PDB entry 4Y7N | X-ray diffraction, 3.30 A resolution | chains A and E of the 13 polymer chains in the assembly

# Chain A
Molecule: DNA-directed RNA polymerase II subunit RPB1
Source organism: Saccharomyces cerevisiae (strain ATCC 204508 / S288c)
Notes: EC 2.7.7.6
UniProt: P04050 (RPB1_YEAST); residues 1-1733 here = UniProt positions 1-1733
Chain sequence (1733 residues; row label = number of the first residue in the row):
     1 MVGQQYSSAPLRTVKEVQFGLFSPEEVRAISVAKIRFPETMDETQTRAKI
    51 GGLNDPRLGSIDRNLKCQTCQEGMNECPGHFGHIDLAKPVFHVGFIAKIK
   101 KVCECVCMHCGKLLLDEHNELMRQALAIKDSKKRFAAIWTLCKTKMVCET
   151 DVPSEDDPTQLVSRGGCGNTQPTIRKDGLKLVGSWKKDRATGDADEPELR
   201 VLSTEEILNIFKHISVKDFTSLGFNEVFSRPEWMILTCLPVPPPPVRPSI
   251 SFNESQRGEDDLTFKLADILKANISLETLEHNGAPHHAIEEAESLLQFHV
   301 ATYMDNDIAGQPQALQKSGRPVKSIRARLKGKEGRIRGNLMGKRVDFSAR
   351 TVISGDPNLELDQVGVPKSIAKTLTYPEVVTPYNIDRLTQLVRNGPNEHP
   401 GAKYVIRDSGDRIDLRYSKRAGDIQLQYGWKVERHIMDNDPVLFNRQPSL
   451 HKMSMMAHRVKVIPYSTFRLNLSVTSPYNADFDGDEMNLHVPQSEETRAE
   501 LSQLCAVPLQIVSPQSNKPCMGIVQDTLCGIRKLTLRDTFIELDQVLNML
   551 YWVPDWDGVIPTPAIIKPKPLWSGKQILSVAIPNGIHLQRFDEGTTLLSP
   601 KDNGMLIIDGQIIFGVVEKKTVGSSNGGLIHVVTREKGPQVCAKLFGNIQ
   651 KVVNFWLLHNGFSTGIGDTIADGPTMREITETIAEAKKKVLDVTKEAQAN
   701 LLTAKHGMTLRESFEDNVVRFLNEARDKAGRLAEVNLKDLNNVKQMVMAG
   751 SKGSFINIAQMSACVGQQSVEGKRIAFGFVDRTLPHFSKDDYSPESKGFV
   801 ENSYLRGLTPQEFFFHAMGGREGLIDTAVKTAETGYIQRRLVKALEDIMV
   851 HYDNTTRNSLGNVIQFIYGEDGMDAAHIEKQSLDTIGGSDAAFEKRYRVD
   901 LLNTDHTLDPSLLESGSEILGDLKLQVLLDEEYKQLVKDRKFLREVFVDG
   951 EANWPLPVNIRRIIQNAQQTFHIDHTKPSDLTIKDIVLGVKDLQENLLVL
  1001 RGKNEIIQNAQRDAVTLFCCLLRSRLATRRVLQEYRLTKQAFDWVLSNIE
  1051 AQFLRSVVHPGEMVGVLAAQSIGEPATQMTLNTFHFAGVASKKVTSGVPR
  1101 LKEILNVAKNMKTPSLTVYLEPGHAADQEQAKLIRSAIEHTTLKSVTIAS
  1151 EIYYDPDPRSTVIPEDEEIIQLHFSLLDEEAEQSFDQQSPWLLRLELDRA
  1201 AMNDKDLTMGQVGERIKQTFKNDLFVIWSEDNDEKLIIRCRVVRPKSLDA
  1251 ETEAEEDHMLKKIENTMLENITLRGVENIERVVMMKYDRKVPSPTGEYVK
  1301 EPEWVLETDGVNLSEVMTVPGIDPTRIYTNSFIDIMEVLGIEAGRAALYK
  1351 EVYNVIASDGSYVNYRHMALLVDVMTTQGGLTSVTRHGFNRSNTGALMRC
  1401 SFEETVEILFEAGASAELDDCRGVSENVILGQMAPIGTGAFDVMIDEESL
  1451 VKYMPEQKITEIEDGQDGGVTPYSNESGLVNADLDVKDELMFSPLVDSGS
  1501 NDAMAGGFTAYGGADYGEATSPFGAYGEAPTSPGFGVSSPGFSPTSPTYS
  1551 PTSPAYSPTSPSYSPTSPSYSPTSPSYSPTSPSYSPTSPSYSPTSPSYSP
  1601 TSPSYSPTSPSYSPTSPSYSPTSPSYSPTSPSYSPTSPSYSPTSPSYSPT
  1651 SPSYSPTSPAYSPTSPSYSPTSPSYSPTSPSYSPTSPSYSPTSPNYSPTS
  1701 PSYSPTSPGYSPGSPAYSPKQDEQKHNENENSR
Not modelled in the structure: 1-2, 149-150, 155-160, 187-198, 1082-1091, 1177-1186, 1244-1253, 1446-1733
Swiss-Prot annotation at these positions:
  - region: P248 to D260 (Lid loop), N306 to K323 (Rudder loop), P810 to E822 (Bridging helix)
  - binding site (Zn(2+)): C67, C70, C77, H80, C107, C110, C148, C167
  - binding site (Mg(2+)): D481, D483, D485
  - modified residue: T1471 (Phosphothreonine)
  - cross-link (Glycyl lysine isopeptide (Lys-Gly)): K695 (interchain with G-Cter in ubiquitin), K1246 (interchain with G-Cter in ubiquitin), K1350 (interchain with G-Cter in ubiquitin)
  - natural variant: S1653 to P1659 (deletion: In strain: A364A)
  - mutagenesis: K1246 (K1246R: Impairs ubiquitination during transcription stress)
Ion coordination: Zn2+ site 1: C67, Q68, C70, C77, H80; Zn2+ site 2: C107, C110, C148, C167; Mg2+: D481, D483, D485 (shared with 1 residue of chain R)
Residues lining bound ligands: phosphomethylphosphonic acid guanylate ester (G2P): R446, Q447, P448, N479, D481, D483, T831

# Chain E
Molecule: DNA-directed RNA polymerases I, II, and III subunit RPABC1
Source organism: Saccharomyces cerevisiae (strain ATCC 204508 / S288c)
UniProt: P20434 (RPAB1_YEAST); numbering as in UniProt (aligned over 1-215)
Chain sequence (215 residues; numbered 1 to 215; the number before each row is that of its first residue):
     1 MDQENERNISRLWRAFRTVKEMVKDRGYFITQEEVELPLEDFKAKYCDSM
    51 GRPQRKMMSFQANPTEESISKFPDMGSLWVEFCDEPSVGVKTMKTFVIHI
   101 QEKNFQTGIFVYQNNITPSAMKLVPSIPPATIETFNEAALVVNITHHELV
   151 PKHIRLSSDEKRELLKRYRLKESQLPRIQRADPVALYLGLKRGEVVKIIR
   201 KSETSGRYASYRICM
Not modelled in the structure: 1

# How chain A and chain E interact
Residue-residue contacts - 89 pairs, chain A then chain E:
  T855(A) with Y168(E)
  R857(A) with Y168(E), hydrogen bond (side chain-backbone); L170(E)
  L860(A) with Q174(E), hydrogen bond (backbone-side chain)
  G861(A) with Q174(E), hydrogen bond (backbone-side chain)
  N862(A) with S173(E); Q174(E)
  V863(A) with L170(E), hydrophobic; Q174(E), hydrogen bond (backbone-backbone); P176(E)
  Q865(A) with Y208(E)
  F866(A) with Y168(E), hydrophobic; L175(E), hydrophobic; Y208(E), hydrogen bond (backbone-side chain); A209(E); S210(E); Y211(E)
  G869(A) with T204(E), hydrogen bond (backbone-side chain)
  E870(A) with R200(E), salt bridge; S202(E), hydrogen bond; T204(E); S205(E), hydrogen bond (backbone-side chain); Y208(E)
  D871(A) with T204(E); S205(E)
  F942(A) with K201(E); G206(E); R207(E)
  V946(A) with K201(E); S202(E)
  F947(A) with E203(E)
  W954(A) with E203(E)
  N1004(A) with R167(E)
  I1006(A) with E163(E); R167(E)
  A1010(A) with Y168(E)
  D1013(A) with S205(E); R207(E)
  A1014(A) with S205(E)
  T1016(A) with S205(E)
  L1017(A) with E203(E); T204(E); S205(E), hydrogen bond (backbone-backbone); G206(E)
  M1317(A) with V142(E)
  T1318(A) with R11(E), hydrogen bond; R14(E), hydrogen bond (backbone-side chain); A138(E); V142(E)
  V1319(A) with R14(E)
  P1320(A) with R14(E)
  P1324(A) with V142(E), hydrophobic; H147(E)
  T1325(A) with H146(E), hydrogen bond (side chain-backbone); H147(E); E148(E), hydrogen bond (backbone-backbone)
  I1327(A) with H147(E), hydrogen bond (backbone-side chain)
  Y1328(A) with L149(E), hydrophobic
  E1337(A) with P183(E)
  V1338(A) with I144(E); P183(E)
  L1339(A) with I144(E), hydrophobic; H147(E); V150(E)
  G1340(A) with D182(E); P183(E)
  I1341(A) with D182(E), hydrogen bond (backbone-side chain); R212(E)
  E1342(A) with P151(E); I198(E); R200(E), salt bridge; R212(E), salt bridge
  A1343(A) with L149(E)
  R1345(A) with R200(E)
  A1346(A) with L149(E), hydrophobic
  Y1349(A) with E203(E), hydrogen bond
  Y1365(A) with E203(E); T204(E)
  R1366(A) with T204(E), hydrogen bond
  D1373(A) with R200(E), salt bridge
  T1376(A) with R212(E), hydrogen bond (backbone-side chain)
  T1377(A) with P176(E); R177(E), hydrogen bond (backbone-backbone); R212(E)
  Q1378(A) with R177(E); M215(E)
  G1379(A) with R177(E); Q179(E)
  G1380(A) with Q179(E)
Other interface residues (no listed pair), chain A (57 interface residues in all): I864, I867, L956, I1007, Q1218, R1326, I1335, M1336, A1347
Other interface residues (no listed pair), chain E (44 interface residues in all): E4, V141, H153, R169, I178, V184

# Summary
57 residues of chain A face 44 of chain E across their interface; the contacts include 19 hydrogen bonds and 4
salt bridges. Polar contacts include E870(A)-R200(E), E1342(A)-R200(E) and E1342(A)-R212(E). Ligands of chain
A: phosphomethylphosphonic acid guanylate ester.
Chain A is DNA-directed RNA polymerase II subunit RPB1 and chain E is DNA-directed RNA polymerases I, II, and
III subunit RPABC1, both from Saccharomyces cerevisiae (strain ATCC 204508 / S288c); the structure, The
Structure Insight into 5-Carboxycytosine Recognition by RNA Polymerase II during Transcription Elongation, was
determined by X-ray diffraction, deposited together with 4Y52.
